7Z14 - chains A and E of the 7 polymer chains in the assembly; structure by electron microscopy, 3.15 A resolution.

== Chain A ==
Molecule: Acetylcholine receptor subunit alpha
From: Tetronarce californica
UniProtKB: P02710 (ACHA_TETCF); residues 1-437 here correspond to UniProt positions 25-461 (UniProt number = residue number + 24)
Sequence (437 residues; numbered 1 to 437; the number before each row is that of its first residue):
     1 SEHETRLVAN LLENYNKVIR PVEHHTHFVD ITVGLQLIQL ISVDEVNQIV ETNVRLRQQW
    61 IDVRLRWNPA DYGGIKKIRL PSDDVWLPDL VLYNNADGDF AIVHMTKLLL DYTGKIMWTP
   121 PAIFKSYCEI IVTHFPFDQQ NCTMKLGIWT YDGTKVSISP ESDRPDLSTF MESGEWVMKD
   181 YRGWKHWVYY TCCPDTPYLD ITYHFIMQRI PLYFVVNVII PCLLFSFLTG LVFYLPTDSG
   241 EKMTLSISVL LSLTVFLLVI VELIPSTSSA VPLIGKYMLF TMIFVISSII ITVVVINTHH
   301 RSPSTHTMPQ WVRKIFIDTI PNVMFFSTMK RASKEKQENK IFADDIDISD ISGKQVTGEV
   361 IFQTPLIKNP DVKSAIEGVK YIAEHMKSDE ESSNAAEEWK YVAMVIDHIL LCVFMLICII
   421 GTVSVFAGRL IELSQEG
Not modelled in the structure: 304-305, 310, 318, 325-396, 432-437
Disulfide bonds: Cys128-Cys142, Cys192-Cys193
Covalently attached groups: glycan linked to Asn141
UniProt features mapped onto this chain:
  - glycosylation: Asn141 (N-linked (GlcNAc...) asparagine)
Reported in the primary citation:
  - post-translational modification sites: Asn141
  - specificity-determining residues: Tyr189, Pro194 (proposed by the authors, not directly observed)

== Chain E ==
Molecule: Acetylcholine receptor subunit gamma
From: Tetronarce californica
UniProtKB: P02714 (ACHG_TETCF); residues 1-489 here correspond to UniProt positions 18-506 (UniProt number = residue number + 17)
Sequence (489 residues; row label = number of the first residue in the row):
     1 ENEEGRLIEK LLGDYDKRII PAKTLDHIID VTLKLTLTNL ISLNEKEEAL TTNVWIEIQW
    61 NDYRLSWNTS EYEGIDLVRI PSELLWLPDV VLENNVDGQF EVAYYANVLV YNDGSMYWLP
   121 PAIYRSTCPI AVTYFPFDWQ NCSLVFRSQT YNAHEVNLQL SAEEGEAVEW IHIDPEDFTE
   181 NGEWTIRHRP AKKNYNWQLT KDDTDFQEII FFLIIQRKPL FYIINIIAPC VLISSLVVLV
   241 YFLPAQAGGQ KCTLSISVLL AQTIFLFLIA QKVPETSLNV PLIGKYLIFV MFVSMLIVMN
   301 CVIVLNVSLR TPNTHSLSEK IKHLFLGFLP KYLGMQLEPS EETPEKPQPR RRSSFGIMIK
   361 AEEYILKKPR SELMFEEQKD RHGLKRVNKM TSDIDIGTTV DLYKDLANFA PEIKSCVEAC
   421 NFIAKSTKEQ NDSGSENENW VLIGKVIDKA CFWIALLLFS IGTLAIFLTG HFNQVPEFPF
   481 PGDPRKYVP
Not modelled in the structure: 311-438
Disulfide bonds: Cys128-Cys142
Covalently attached groups: glycan linked to Asn141
UniProt features mapped onto this chain:
  - modified residue: Tyr364 (Phosphotyrosine)
  - glycosylation: Asn68 (N-linked (GlcNAc...) asparagine)

== Interface between chain A and chain E ==
Pairs across the interface - 100 pairs, chain A then chain E:
  Asn16(A) with Glu9(E)
  Val18(A) with Ile8(E), hydrophobic; Pro81(E), hydrophobic
  Ile19(A) with Asn2(E); Gly5(E)
  Arg20(A) with Asn2(E), hydrogen bond (backbone-side chain); Glu4(E), salt bridge
  Val22(A) with Asn2(E)
  Glu23(A) with Glu1(E), hydrogen bond (backbone-backbone); Asn2(E)
  His25(A) with Asn2(E); Glu3(E); Glu4(E); Glu73(E), hydrogen bond (side chain-backbone); Ile75(E)
  Asn47(A) with Ile41(E); Ser42(E)
  Gln48(A) with Thr179(E); Glu180(E); Asn181(E)
  Asp89(A) with Tyr104(E)
  Val91(A) with Tyr104(E), hydrophobic
  Tyr93(A) with Trp55(E)
  Asn95(A) with Asn39(E); Asn53(E), hydrogen bond (backbone-side chain); Ile123(E)
  Ala96(A) with Ile41(E); Ile123(E)
  Phe100(A) with Asn53(E); Trp55(E); Tyr104(E), hydrophobic; Pro121(E), hydrophobic; Ala122(E); Ile123(E), hydrophobic
  Ala101(A) with Tyr104(E), hydrophobic
  Tyr127(A) with Asn39(E); Leu40(E); Ile41(E), hydrophobic; Thr179(E); Asn181(E)
  Glu129(A) with Thr179(E), hydrogen bond
  Trp149(A) with Trp55(E), hydrophobic; Ala106(E); Leu119(E), hydrogen bond (side chain-backbone); Pro121(E)
  Thr150(A) with Arg79(E), hydrogen bond (backbone-side chain); Asn107(E); Leu109(E)
  Tyr151(A) with Arg79(E)
  Asp152(A) with Arg79(E), salt bridge
  Lys155(A) with Arg79(E)
  Gly240(A) with Gly248(E); Gln250(E)
  Glu241(A) with Gln250(E)
  Met243(A) with Leu243(E), hydrophobic; Gln250(E); Leu254(E), hydrophobic
  Thr244(A) with Gln250(E)
  Ile247(A) with Leu254(E), hydrophobic; Ser257(E)
  Leu250(A) with Leu236(E), hydrophobic
  Leu251(A) with Leu260(E), hydrophobic; Ile264(E), hydrophobic
  Thr254(A) with Ile233(E); Ile264(E); Phe265(E)
  Val255(A) with Ile264(E), hydrophobic
  Leu257(A) with Asn225(E); Phe265(E), hydrophobic
  Leu258(A) with Phe267(E), hydrophobic; Leu268(E), hydrophobic
  Val261(A) with Phe221(E), hydrophobic; Asn225(E); Leu268(E), hydrophobic
  Ser266(A) with Phe221(E)
  Thr267(A) with Phe221(E)
  Ser268(A) with Gly182(E), hydrogen bond (side chain-backbone); Glu183(E); Lys218(E), hydrogen bond (side chain-backbone); Leu220(E); Phe221(E)
  Ser269(A) with Gly182(E), hydrogen bond (backbone-backbone)
  Ala270(A) with Leu220(E), hydrophobic
  Val271(A) with Leu220(E); Ile224(E), hydrophobic
  Met282(A) with Ile233(E), hydrophobic
  Ile283(A) with Leu232(E), hydrophobic
  Ile286(A) with Leu232(E); Leu236(E), hydrophobic
  Ile289(A) with Leu236(E), hydrophobic; Leu239(E), hydrophobic
  Ile290(A) with Leu236(E), hydrophobic; Leu239(E), hydrophobic
  Val293(A) with Leu239(E); Phe242(E), hydrophobic; Leu243(E), hydrophobic
  Ile296(A) with Pro244(E)
  Asn297(A) with Phe242(E)
  His300(A) with Pro244(E); Gln246(E)
Other interface residues (no listed pair), chain A (57 interface residues in all): Ile49, Asn94, Gly98, Lys145, Pro265, Pro272, Leu279
Other interface residues (no listed pair), chain E (60 interface residues in all): Thr38, Leu84, Ala103, Asp177, Pro229, Val258, Ala261, Lys272

== Summary ==
57 residues of chain A and 60 residues of chain E are in contact; the contacts include 10 hydrogen bonds and 2
salt bridges. Polar pairs include Arg20(A)-Glu4(E), Asp152(A)-Arg79(E) and Arg20(A)-Asn2(E). From the paper:
specificity determinants Tyr189(A) and Pro194(A); a modification site at Asn141(A).
Chain A is Acetylcholine receptor subunit alpha and chain E is Acetylcholine receptor subunit gamma, both from
Tetronarce californica; the structure, Cryo-EM structure of Torpedo nicotinic acetylcholine receptor in
complex with a short-chain neurotoxin, was determined by electron microscopy.
